Entry 1G6G (X-ray diffraction, 1.60 A resolution); this record covers chains A and B of the 4 polymer chains in the assembly.

Chain A (and B):
Name: Protein kinase RAD53
Organism: Saccharomyces cerevisiae
Notes: EC 2.7.1.-; fragment: n-terminal domain (including fha domain); chain B of this document is another copy of the same molecule, construct and numbering; everything in this record applies to it too
Reference sequence: P22216 (RAD53_YEAST); numbering as in UniProt (aligned over 29-155)
Amino-acid sequence (127 residues; row label = number of the first residue in the row):
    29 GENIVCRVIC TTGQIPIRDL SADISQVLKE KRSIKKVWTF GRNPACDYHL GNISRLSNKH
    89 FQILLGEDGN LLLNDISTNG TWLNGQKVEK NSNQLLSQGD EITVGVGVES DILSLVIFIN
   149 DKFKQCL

Interface between chain A and chain B:
Contacting residue pairs (13; chain A residue first):
  Ile37(A) with Phe146(B), hydrophobic
  Cys38(A) with Ile37(B)
  Thr39(A) with Arg35(B), hydrogen bond (backbone-side chain); Ile37(B); Ile45(B); Phe146(B)
  Thr40(A) with Ile45(B)
  Gly41(A) with Ile45(B)
  Ile45(A) with Thr39(B)
  Val144(A) with Phe146(B), hydrophobic
  Phe146(A) with Gln126(B); Gly127(B); Phe146(B), hydrophobic
Also at the interface, not in a pair above, chain A (9 interface residues in all): Glu129
Also at the interface, not in a pair above, chain B (8 interface residues in all): Val144

Overview:
9 residues of chain A and 8 residues of chain B are in contact; the contacts include 1 hydrogen bond. The
hydrogen-bonded pair is Thr39(A)-Arg35(B).
Both chains are Protein kinase RAD53 (Saccharomyces cerevisiae). Entry 1G6G (X-ray structure of the N-terminal
fha domain from S. cerevisiae RAD53P in complex with a phosphothreonine ...) was determined by X-ray
diffraction.
